7S11 - chains C and L of the 3 polymer chains in the assembly; structure by X-ray diffraction, 2.58 A resolution.

Chain C:
Name: T-cell surface protein tactile
Organism: Mus musculus
UniProt: Q3U0X8 (TACT_MOUSE); residue numbers follow UniProt; this construct covers 24-138
Sequence (122 residues; numbered 24 to 145; the number before each row is that of its first residue):
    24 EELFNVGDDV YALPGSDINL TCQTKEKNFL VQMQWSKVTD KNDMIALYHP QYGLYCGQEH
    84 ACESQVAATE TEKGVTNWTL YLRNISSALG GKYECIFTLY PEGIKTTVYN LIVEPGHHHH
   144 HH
Unresolved in the structure: 24, 138-145
Disulfide bonds: Cys45-Cys118, Cys79-Cys85
Covalent attachments: N-acetylglucosamine (NAG) linked to Asn107
Construct notes: expression tag (139-145)
UniProt features mapped onto this chain:
  - glycosylation (N-linked (GlcNAc...) asparagine): Asn42, Asn100, Asn107
Reported in the primary citation:
  - conformationally variable residues (side-chain flip): Tyr78

Chain L:
Name: Fab light chain
Notes: antibody fragment or engineered binder
Sequence (216 residues; each row starts with the number of its first residue; note: 1 number in that range is skipped by the numbering (no residue carries it; nothing is unmodelled there); a row labelled like 27A-27C holds insertion residues (27A, then the next letters in order)):
     1 EAVVTQESA
    11 LTTLPGGTVT LTCHSST
27A-27C GAV
    28 TTSNYANWIQ EKADHSFTAI LGGTSNRAPG TPARFSGSLL EGKAALTITG AQVEDEATYF
    88 CSLWYSGHLI FGGGTKLTVK RTVAAPSVFI FPPSDEQLKS GTASVVCLLN NFYPREAKVQ
   148 WKVDNALQSG NSQESVTEQD SKDSTYSLSS TLTLSKADYE KHKVYACEVT HQGLSSPVTK
   208 SFNRGEC
Unresolved in the structure: 167-169, 214
Disulfide bonds: Cys23-Cys88, Cys134-Cys194
Modified / non-standard residues: Glu1 (pyroglutamic acid; PCA)
Reported in the primary citation:
  - mutagenesis - G50H: increased binding to T-cell surface protein tactile (chain C)

How chain C and chain L interact:
Contacting residue pairs (6):
  Val54(C) - Ser30(L)
  Val54(C) - Tyr32(L)
  His72(C) - Tyr32(L)  hydrogen bond
  Tyr75(C) - Trp91(L)  hydrogen bond
  Gln81(C) - Pro56(L)
  Tyr123(C) - Ser30(L)
Also at the interface, not in a pair above, chain C (8 interface residues in all): Gln55, Thr121, Pro124
Also at the interface, not in a pair above, chain L (6 interface residues in all): Thr28, Thr29

In short:
The interface between chain C and chain L involves 8 residues on one side and 6 on the other, with 2 hydrogen
bonds. Among the polar pairs are His72(C)-Tyr32(L) and Tyr75(C)-Trp91(L). Covalently linked
N-acetylglucosamine: at Asn107(C). The paper reports that G50H of chain L increases binding to T-cell surface
protein tactile (chain C); conformational variability at Tyr78(C).
Here chain C is T-cell surface protein tactile (Mus musculus) and chain L is Fab light chain. Entry 7S11
(Crystal structure of Fab in complex with mouse CD96 monomer) was determined by X-ray diffraction.
